PDB entry 2NVU | X-ray diffraction, 2.80 A resolution | chains A and J of the 5 polymer chains in the assembly

[Chain A]
Molecule: NEDD8-activating enzyme E1 regulatory subunit
From: Homo sapiens
UniProtKB: Q13564 (ULA1_HUMAN); numbering as in UniProt (aligned over 1-534)
Amino-acid sequence (536 residues; row label = number of the first residue in the row; numbers below 1 keep their minus sign (Gly-1 is residue -1)):
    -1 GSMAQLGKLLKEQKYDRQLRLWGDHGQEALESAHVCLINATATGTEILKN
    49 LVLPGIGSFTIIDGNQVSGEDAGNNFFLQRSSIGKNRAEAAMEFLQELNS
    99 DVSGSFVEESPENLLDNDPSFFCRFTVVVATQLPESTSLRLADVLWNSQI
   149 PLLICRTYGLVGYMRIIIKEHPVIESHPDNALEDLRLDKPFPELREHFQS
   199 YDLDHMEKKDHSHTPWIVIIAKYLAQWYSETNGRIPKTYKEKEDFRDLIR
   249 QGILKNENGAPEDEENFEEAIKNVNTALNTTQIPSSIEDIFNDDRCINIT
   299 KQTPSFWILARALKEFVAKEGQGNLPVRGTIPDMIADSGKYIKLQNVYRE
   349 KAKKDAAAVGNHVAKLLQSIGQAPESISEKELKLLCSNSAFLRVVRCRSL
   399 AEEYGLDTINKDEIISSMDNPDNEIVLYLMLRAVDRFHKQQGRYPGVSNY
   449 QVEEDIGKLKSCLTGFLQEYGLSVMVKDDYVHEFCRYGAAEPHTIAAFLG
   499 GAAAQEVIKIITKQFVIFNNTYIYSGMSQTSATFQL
Unresolved in the structure: -1 to 4
Differences from the reference sequence: cloning artifact (-1 to 0)
Curated features (UniProtKB/Swiss-Prot):
  - region: Asp331 to Asn344 (Interaction with UBA3)
  - site: His211 (Interaction with UBA3)
  - modified residue: Ala2 (N-acetylalanine), Lys6 (N6-acetyllysine), Lys341 (N6-acetyllysine)
  - natural variant: Leu49 (L49F: In NEDFIH; uncertain significance), Arg85 (R85Q: In NEDFIH; uncertain significance), Cys294 (C294W: In NEDFIH; uncertain significance), Arg430 (R430Q: In NEDFIH; uncertain significance)
  - mutagenesis: Asp331 (D331A: Impairs the formation of the NEDD8-UBA3 thioester)

[Chain J]
Molecule: NEDD8
From: Homo sapiens
UniProtKB: Q15843 (NEDD8_HUMAN); numbering as in UniProt (aligned over 1-76)
Amino-acid sequence (81 residues; numbered -4 to 76; the number before each row is that of its first residue; numbers below 1 keep their minus sign (Gly-4 is residue -4)):
    -4 GSGGSMLIKVKTLTGKEIEIDIEPTDKVERIKERVEEKEGIPPQQQRLIY
    46 SGKQMNDEKTAADYKILGGSVLHLVLALRGG
Unresolved in the structure: -4 to 0
Differences from the reference sequence: cloning artifact (-4 to 0)
Curated features (UniProtKB/Swiss-Prot):
  - region: Val70 to Ala72 (Interaction with UBE1C)
  - site (Interaction with UBE1C): Leu8, Ile44
  - modified residue: Gln40 (Microbial infection: Deamidated glutamine), Lys48 (N6-acetyllysine)
  - cross-link: Gly76 (Glycyl lysine isopeptide (Gly-Lys) (interchain with K-? in acceptor proteins))
  - mutagenesis: Thr7 to Thr9 (Decreased interaction with B.pseudomallei Cif protein, leading to decreased deamidation), Lys11 (K11A: Decreased interaction with B.pseudomallei Cif protein, leading to decreased deamidation), Glu31 (E31Q: Decreased interaction with B.pseudomallei Cif protein, leading to slightly decreased deamidation), Gln40 (Q40E: Impaired ability to activate cullin-RING-based E3 ubiquitin-protein ligase complexes), His68 (H68A: Decreased interaction with B.pseudomallei Cif protein, leading to slightly decreased deamidation), Ala72 (A72R: Prevents adenylation by UBE1C)

[How chain A and chain J interact]
Residue-residue contacts (8; chain A residue first):
  Asn256(A) - Lys48(J)
  Asn256(A) - Asn51(J)  hydrogen bond
  Asp261(A) - Arg42(J)  salt bridge
  Asp261(A) - Arg74(J)  salt bridge
  Glu263(A) - Arg74(J)  salt bridge
  Glu263(A) - Gly75(J)  hydrogen bond (side chain-backbone)
  Glu263(A) - Gly76(J)
  Ile333(A) - Gly76(J)
Also at the interface, not in a pair above, chain A (5 interface residues in all): Ala258
Also at the interface, not in a pair above, chain J (7 interface residues in all): Lys54

[Summary]
The interface between chain A and chain J involves 5 residues on one side and 7 on the other; the contacts
include 2 hydrogen bonds and 3 salt bridges. Polar contacts include Asp261(A)-Arg42(J), Asp261(A)-Arg74(J) and
Glu263(A)-Arg74(J).
Chain A is NEDD8-activating enzyme E1 regulatory subunit and chain J is NEDD8, both from Homo sapiens; the
structure, Structure of APPBP1-UBA3~NEDD8-NEDD8-MgATP-Ubc12(C111A), a trapped ubiquitin-like protein
activation complex, was determined by X-ray diffraction.
